9JHZ - chains C and B of the 3 polymer chains in the assembly; structure by X-ray diffraction, 2.20 A resolution.

Chain C (and B):
Protein: 3-hydroxyacyl-CoA dehydrogenase, NAD binding domain protein
Organism: Faecalibacterium duncaniae (strain DSM 17677 / JCM 31915 / A2-165)
Notes: chain B of this document is another copy of the same molecule, construct and numbering; everything in this record applies to it too
UniProt: C7H5K9 (C7H5K9_FAED2); numbering as in UniProt (aligned over 1-290)
Chain sequence (291 residues; numbered 0 to 290; the number before each row is that of its first residue; numbering starts at 0):
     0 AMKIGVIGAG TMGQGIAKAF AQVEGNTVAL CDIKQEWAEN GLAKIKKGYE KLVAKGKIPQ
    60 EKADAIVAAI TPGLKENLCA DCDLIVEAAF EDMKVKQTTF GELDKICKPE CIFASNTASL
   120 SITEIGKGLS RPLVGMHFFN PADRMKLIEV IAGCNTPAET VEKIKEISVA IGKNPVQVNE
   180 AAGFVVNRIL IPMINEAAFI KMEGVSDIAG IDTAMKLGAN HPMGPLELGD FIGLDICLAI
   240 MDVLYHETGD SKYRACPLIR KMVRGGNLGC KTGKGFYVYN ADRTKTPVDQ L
Disordered / not traced: 290 (chain B: 0, 290)
Sequence notes: expression tag (0); engineered mutation Ala117 (Ser in C7H5K9)
Reported in the primary citation:
  - binding site for acetoacetyl-coenzyme A: Lys54, Lys56, His136, Asn139, Arg143, Asn186
  - contacts within the chain: His136-Glu148 (hydrogen bond), Asn139-Phe230, Phe230-Ile231 (hydrophobic contact), Leu227-Phe230 (hydrophobic contact)
  - conformationally variable residues (side-chain flip): Arg143, Phe230
  - catalytic residues: His136 (proposed by the authors, not directly observed)

How chain C and chain B interact:
Residue-residue contacts - 15 pairs, chain C then chain B:
  Tyr244(C) - Tyr244(B)
  Tyr244(C) - Gly248(B)  hydrogen bond (side chain-backbone)
  Ser250(C) - Gly248(B)  hydrogen bond (side chain-backbone)
  Ser250(C) - Ser250(B)
  Arg253(C) - Thr247(B)
  Arg253(C) - Gly248(B)
  Arg259(C) - Glu246(B)
  Lys260(C) - Cys153(B)
  Lys260(C) - Glu179(B)  hydrogen bond (side chain-backbone)
  Arg263(C) - Ser120(B)
  Arg263(C) - Thr122(B)
  Arg263(C) - Glu123(B)  salt bridge
  Arg263(C) - Glu246(B)  salt bridge
  Gly264(C) - Thr122(B)
  Gly264(C) - Asn154(B)
Interface residues without a listed pair, chain C (8 interface residues in all): Ala254
Interface residues without a listed pair, chain B (14 interface residues in all): Lys126, His245, Asp249

In short:
8 residues of chain C face 14 of chain B across their interface, with 3 hydrogen bonds and 2 salt bridges.
Among the polar pairs are Arg263(C)-Glu123(B), Arg263(C)-Glu246(B) and Tyr244(C)-Gly248(B). The paper reports
the catalytic residue His136(C); a binding site for acetoacetyl-coenzyme A at Lys54(C), Lys56(C) and His136(C)
among others.
Chain C and chain B are both 3-hydroxyacyl-CoA dehydrogenase, NAD binding domain protein (Faecalibacterium
duncaniae (strain DSM 17677 / JCM 31915 / A2-165)); the structure, 3-Hydroxybutyryl-CoA dehydrogenase
mutant(S117A) with acetoacetyl CoA and NAD, was determined by X-ray diffraction (same publication as 9JHE,
9JHY and 9JI0).
